8SQK - chains A and B of the 8 polymer chains in the assembly; structure by electron microscopy, 3.01 A resolution.

Chain A:
Molecule: RNA-directed RNA polymerase nsp12
Organism: Severe acute respiratory syndrome coronavirus 2
Notes: EC 2.7.7.48
UniProt: P0DTD1 (R1AB_SARS2); residues 1-929 here correspond to UniProt positions 4393-5321 (UniProt number = residue number + 4392)
Amino-acid sequence (929 residues; row label = number of the first residue in the row):
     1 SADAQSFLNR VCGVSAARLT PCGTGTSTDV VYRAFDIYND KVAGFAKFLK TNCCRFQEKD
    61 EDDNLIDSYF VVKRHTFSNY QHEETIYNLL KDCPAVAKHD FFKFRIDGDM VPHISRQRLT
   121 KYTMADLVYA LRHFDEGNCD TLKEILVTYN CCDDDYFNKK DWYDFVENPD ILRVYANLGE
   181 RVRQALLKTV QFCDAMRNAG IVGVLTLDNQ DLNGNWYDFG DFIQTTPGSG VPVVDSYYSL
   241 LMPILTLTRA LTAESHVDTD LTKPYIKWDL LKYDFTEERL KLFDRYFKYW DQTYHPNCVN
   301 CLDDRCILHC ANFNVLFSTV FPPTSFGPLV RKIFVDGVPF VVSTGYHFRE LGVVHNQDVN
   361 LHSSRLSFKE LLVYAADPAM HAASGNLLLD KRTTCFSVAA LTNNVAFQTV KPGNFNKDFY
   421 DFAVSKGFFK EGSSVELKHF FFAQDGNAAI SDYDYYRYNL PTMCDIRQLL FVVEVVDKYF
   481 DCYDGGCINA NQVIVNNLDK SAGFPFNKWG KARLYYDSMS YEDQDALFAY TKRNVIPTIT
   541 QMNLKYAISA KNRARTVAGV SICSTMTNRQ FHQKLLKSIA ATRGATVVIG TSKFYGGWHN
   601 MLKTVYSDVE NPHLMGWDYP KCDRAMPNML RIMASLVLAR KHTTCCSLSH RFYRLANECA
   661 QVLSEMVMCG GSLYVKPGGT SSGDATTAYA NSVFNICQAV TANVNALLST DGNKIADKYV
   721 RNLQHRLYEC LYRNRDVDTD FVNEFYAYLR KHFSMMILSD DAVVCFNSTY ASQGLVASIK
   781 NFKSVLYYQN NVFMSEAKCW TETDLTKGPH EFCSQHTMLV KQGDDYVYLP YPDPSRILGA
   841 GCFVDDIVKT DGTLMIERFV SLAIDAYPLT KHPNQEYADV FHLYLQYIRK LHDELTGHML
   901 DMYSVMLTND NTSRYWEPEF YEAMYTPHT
Bound ions: Mg2+: Asn209, Asp218 (together with RNA-nsp9) (shared with 1 residue of chain O); Zn2+ site 1: His295, Cys301, Cys306, Cys310; Zn2+ site 2: Cys487, His642, Cys645, Cys646
Ligand contacts:
  - RNA-nsp9 (VSN; 5'-O-[(R)-hydroxy(thiophosphonooxy)phosphoryl]guanosine), molecule 1: Val31, Arg33, Phe35, Lys50, Cys53, Arg55, Tyr69, Val71, Lys73, Arg116, Leu119, Thr120, Lys121, Tyr122, Thr123, Asp208, Asn209, Asp211, Tyr217, Asp218
  - RNA-nsp9 (VSN), molecule 2: Lys545, Arg555, Cys622, Asp623, Thr680, Ser682, Thr687, Asn691, Ser759, Asp760
From the paper describing this entry:
  - catalytic residues: Lys50, Lys73 (proposed by the authors, not directly observed)
  - binding site for SARS-CoV-2 5' UTR: Asp711, Asn713
  - Mg2+ coordination: Asn209, Asp218

Chain B:
Molecule: Non-structural protein 8
Organism: Severe acute respiratory syndrome coronavirus 2
UniProt: P0DTD1 (R1AB_SARS2); residues 1-198 here correspond to UniProt positions 3943-4140 (UniProt number = residue number + 3942)
Amino-acid sequence (198 residues; each row starts with the number of its first residue):
     1 AIASEFSSLP SYAAFATAQE AYEQAVANGD SEVVLKKLKK SLNVAKSEFD RDAAMQRKLE
    61 KMADQAMTQM YKQARSEDKR AKVTSAMQTM LFTMLRKLDN DALNNIINNA RDGCVPLNII
   121 PLTTAAKLMV VIPDYNTYKN TCDGTTFTYA SALWEIQQVV DADSKIVQLS EISMDNSPNL
   181 AWPLIVTALR ANSAVKLQ
Disordered / not traced: 1-5, 193-198

Chain A / chain B interface:
Contacting residue pairs - 72 pairs, chain A then chain B:
  Leu270(A) with Ile119(B); Thr123(B)
  Leu271(A) with Ile106(B); Ile119(B), hydrophobic
  Tyr273(A) with Asp112(B), hydrogen bond; Cys114(B)
  Thr324(A) with Pro116(B); Asn118(B)
  Phe326(A) with Asn118(B), hydrogen bond (backbone-side chain)
  Pro328(A) with Pro116(B); Leu117(B), hydrogen bond (backbone-backbone)
  Leu329(A) with Val115(B)
  Val330(A) with Gly113(B); Cys114(B); Val115(B), hydrogen bond (backbone-backbone); Ile120(B), hydrophobic
  Arg331(A) with Asp112(B), hydrogen bond (side chain-backbone); Cys114(B), hydrogen bond
  Lys332(A) with Asn104(B), hydrogen bond
  Val338(A) with Leu95(B), hydrophobic
  Pro339(A) with Leu95(B)
  Phe340(A) with Leu95(B), hydrophobic
  Thr344(A) with Cys114(B)
  Phe368(A) with Arg80(B); Val83(B), hydrophobic; Thr84(B)
  Leu371(A) with Thr84(B); Gln88(B); Leu91(B), hydrophobic
  Leu372(A) with Met87(B), hydrophobic
  Ala375(A) with Met90(B), hydrophobic
  Pro378(A) with Leu117(B)
  Ala379(A) with Leu117(B)
  Met380(A) with Met94(B), hydrophobic; Leu95(B), hydrophobic; Leu98(B), hydrophobic
  His381(A) with Met94(B)
  Ala382(A) with Pro121(B)
  Ala383(A) with Leu98(B)
  Ser384(A) with Met94(B), hydrogen bond (side chain-backbone); Leu98(B)
  Asn386(A) with Lys127(B)
  Leu387(A) with Leu122(B), hydrophobic; Ala125(B); Lys127(B), hydrogen bond (backbone-backbone); Leu128(B), hydrophobic; Met129(B), hydrogen bond (backbone-backbone); Tyr149(B), hydrophobic; Trp154(B), hydrophobic
  Leu388(A) with Met129(B)
  Leu389(A) with Met129(B), hydrogen bond (backbone-backbone); Val130(B); Val131(B), hydrogen bond (backbone-backbone); Tyr149(B), hydrophobic
  Lys391(A) with Val131(B), hydrogen bond (backbone-backbone); Pro133(B); Thr137(B); Thr141(B)
  Arg392(A) with Val131(B)
  Phe396(A) with Asn118(B)
  Val398(A) with Asn118(B)
  Thr402(A) with Met129(B)
  Asn403(A) with Lys127(B)
  Val405(A) with Met129(B), hydrophobic
  Phe407(A) with Ala162(B)
  Phe506(A) with Met87(B), hydrophobic
  Lys508(A) with Met90(B)
  Trp509(A) with Ala86(B); Met87(B), hydrophobic; Met90(B), hydrophobic
  Ser518(A) with Arg80(B), hydrogen bond (backbone-side chain)
  Asp523(A) with Arg80(B), salt bridge
Also at the interface, not in a pair above, chain A (60 interface residues in all): Ser325, Gly327, Val341, Arg365, Tyr374, Gly385, Asp390, Ala399, Ala400, Asn404, Asn447, Pro505, Leu514, Tyr515, Asp517, Met519, Met666, Val675
Also at the interface, not in a pair above, chain B (47 interface residues in all): Ser76, Lys79, Phe92, Lys97, Leu103, Ile107, Asn109, Ala110, Pro183, Ile185

Overview:
Chain A and chain B form an interface of 60 and 47 residues respectively, with 14 hydrogen bonds and 1 salt
bridge. Among the polar pairs are Asp523(A)-Arg80(B), Tyr273(A)-Asp112(B) and Phe326(A)-Asn118(B). Bound to
chain A: RNA-nsp9. From the paper: catalytic residues Lys50(A) and Lys73(A); a binding site for SARS-CoV-2 5'
UTR at Asp711(A) and Asn713(A).
Chain A is RNA-directed RNA polymerase nsp12 and chain B is Non-structural protein 8, both from Severe acute
respiratory syndrome coronavirus 2; the structure, SARS-CoV-2 replication-transcription complex bound to
RNA-nsp9 and GDP-betaS, as a pre-catalytic deRNAylation/mRNA capping intermediate, was determined by electron
microscopy (same publication as 8SQ9 and 8SQJ).
